PDB entry 7XQ8 | electron microscopy, 3.30 A resolution | chains v and B of the 6 polymer chains in the assembly

# Chain v
Protein: Chimera of Heavy chain of VRC01 antibody Fab and Isoform 2 of Immunoglobulin heavy constant mu
Source organism: Homo sapiens
Reference sequence: P01871-2 (IGHM-2_HUMAN); residues 124-597 here correspond to UniProt positions 1-474 (UniProt number = residue number - 123)
Amino-acid sequence (614 residues; row label = number of the first residue in the row; a row labelled like 92A-92C holds insertion residues (92A, then the next letters in order); numbers below 1 keep their minus sign (Met-8 is residue -8)):
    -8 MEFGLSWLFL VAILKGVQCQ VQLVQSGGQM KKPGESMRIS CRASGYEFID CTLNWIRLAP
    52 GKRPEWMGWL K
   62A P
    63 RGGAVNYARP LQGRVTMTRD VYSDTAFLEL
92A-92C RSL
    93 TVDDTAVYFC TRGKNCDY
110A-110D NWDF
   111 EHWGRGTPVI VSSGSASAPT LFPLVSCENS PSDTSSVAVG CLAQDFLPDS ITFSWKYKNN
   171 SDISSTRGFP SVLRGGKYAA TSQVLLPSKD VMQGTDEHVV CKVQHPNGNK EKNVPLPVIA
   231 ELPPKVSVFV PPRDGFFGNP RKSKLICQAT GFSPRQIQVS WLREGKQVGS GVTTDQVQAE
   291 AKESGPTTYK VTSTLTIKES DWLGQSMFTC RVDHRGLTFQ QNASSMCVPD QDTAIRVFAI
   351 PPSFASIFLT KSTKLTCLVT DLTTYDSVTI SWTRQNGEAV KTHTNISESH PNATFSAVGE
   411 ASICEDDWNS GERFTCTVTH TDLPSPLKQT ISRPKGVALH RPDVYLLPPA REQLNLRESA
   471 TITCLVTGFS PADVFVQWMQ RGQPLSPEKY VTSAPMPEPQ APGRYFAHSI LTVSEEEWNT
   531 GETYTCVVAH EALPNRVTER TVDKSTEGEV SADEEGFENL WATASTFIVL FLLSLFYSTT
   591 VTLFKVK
Not modelled in the structure: -8 to 10
Disulfide bonds: Cys257-Cys320, Cys367-Cys426, Cys474-Cys536
Glycans and other covalent adducts: N-acetylglucosamine (NAG) linked to Asn395, Asn402
Small-molecule neighbours: N-acetylglucosamine (NAG; 2-acetamido-2-deoxy-beta-D-glucopyranose): Glu274, Gly275, Met317, Thr319, Gln330, Asn332

# Chain B
Protein: B-cell antigen receptor complex-associated protein beta chain
Source organism: Homo sapiens
Reference sequence: P40259 (CD79B_HUMAN); residue numbers follow UniProt; this construct covers 1-229
Amino-acid sequence (260 residues; each row starts with the number of its first residue):
     1 MARLALSPVP SHWMVALLLL LSAEPVPAAR SEDRYRNPKG SACSRIWQSP RFIARKRGFT
    61 VKMHCYMNSA SGNVSWLWKQ EMDENPQQLK LEKGRMEESQ NESLATLTIQ GIRFEDNGIY
   121 FCQQKCNNTS EVYQGCGTEL RVMGFSTLAQ LKQRNTLKDG IIMIQTLLII LFIIVPIFLL
   181 LDKDDSKAGM EEDHTYEGLD IDQTATYEDI VTLRTGEVKW SVGEHPGQEA AAWSHPQFEK
   241 GGGSGGGSGG SAWSHPQFEK
Not modelled in the structure: 1-41, 182-260
Disulfide bonds: Cys43-Cys126, Cys65-Cys122
Glycans and other covalent adducts: N-acetylglucosamine (NAG) linked to Asn73, Asn101
Differences from the reference sequence: expression tag (230-260)
UniProt features mapped onto this chain:
  - modified residue (Phosphotyrosine): Tyr196, Tyr207
  - glycosylation (N-linked (GlcNAc...) asparagine): Asn73, Asn101, Asn127, Asn128

# How chain v and chain B interact
Contacting residue pairs - 37 pairs, chain v then chain B:
  Arg491(v) - Ser49(B)  hydrogen bond (backbone-side chain)
  Arg491(v) - His64(B)
  Arg491(v) - Tyr66(B)  hydrogen bond (backbone-side chain)
  Arg491(v) - Leu104(B)
  Gly492(v) - Ser49(B)
  Gln493(v) - Trp47(B)
  Gln493(v) - Tyr66(B)
  Thr530(v) - Thr60(B)
  Thr530(v) - Lys62(B)
  Gly531(v) - Arg55(B)  hydrogen bond (backbone-side chain)
  Gly531(v) - Thr60(B)  hydrogen bond (backbone-side chain)
  Thr533(v) - Arg55(B)  hydrogen bond
  Asp553(v) - Arg55(B)  salt bridge
  Ser555(v) - Phe59(B)
  Glu557(v) - Lys56(B)  hydrogen bond (backbone-side chain)
  Gly558(v) - Lys56(B)
  Gly558(v) - Met143(B)
  Glu559(v) - Thr147(B)  hydrogen bond
  Glu559(v) - Leu148(B)
  Val560(v) - Met143(B)
  Val560(v) - Gly144(B)
  Val560(v) - Phe145(B)
  Val560(v) - Ser146(B)
  Ser561(v) - Phe114(B)
  Ser561(v) - Val142(B)
  Ala562(v) - Arg57(B)  hydrogen bond (backbone-side chain)
  Ala562(v) - Val142(B)
  Ala562(v) - Met143(B)
  Asp563(v) - Phe114(B)
  Glu564(v) - Leu151(B)
  Glu565(v) - Arg57(B)  salt bridge
  Glu565(v) - Gly144(B)
  Glu565(v) - Phe145(B)  hydrogen bond (side chain-backbone)
  Glu565(v) - Ser146(B)
  Glu565(v) - Arg154(B)
  Phe567(v) - Arg57(B)
  Phe577(v) - Gln165(B)
Also at the interface, not in a pair above, chain v (22 interface residues in all): Glu532, Lys554, Thr556

# Overview
Chain v and chain B each contribute 22 residues to their interface; the contacts include 9 hydrogen bonds and
2 salt bridges. Polar contacts include Asp553(v)-Arg55(B), Glu565(v)-Arg57(B) and Arg491(v)-Ser49(B). Bound to
chain v: N-acetylglucosamine. N-acetylglucosamine is covalently linked to Asn395(v) and Asn402(v).
Here chain v is Chimera of Heavy chain of VRC01 antibody Fab and Isoform 2 of Immunoglobulin heavy constant mu
and chain B is B-cell antigen receptor complex-associated protein beta chain, both from Homo sapiens. Entry
7XQ8 (Structure of human B-cell antigen receptor of the IgM isotype) was determined by electron microscopy.
